1P3M - chains E and F of the 10 polymer chains in the assembly; structure by X-ray diffraction, 2.90 A resolution.

[Chain E]
Protein: Histone H3
Source organism: Xenopus laevis
UniProtKB: Q7ZT64 (Q7ZT64_9ZZZZ); residues 601-735 here correspond to UniProt positions 2-136 (UniProt number = residue number - 599)
Sequence (135 residues; row label = number of the first residue in the row):
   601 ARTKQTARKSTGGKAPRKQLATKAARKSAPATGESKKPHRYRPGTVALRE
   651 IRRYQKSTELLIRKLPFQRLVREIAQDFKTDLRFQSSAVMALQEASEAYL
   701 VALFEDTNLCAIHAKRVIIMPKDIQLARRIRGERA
Not modelled in the structure: 601-636
Sequence notes: conflict E634 (Gly35 in Q7ZT64), S635 (Val36 in Q7ZT64), A702 (Gly103 in Q7ZT64), I718 (Thr119 in Q7ZT64)

[Chain F]
Protein: Histone H4
Source organism: Xenopus laevis
UniProtKB: P62799 (H4_XENLA); residues 201-302 here correspond to UniProt positions 1-102 (UniProt number = residue number - 200)
Sequence (102 residues; each row starts with the number of its first residue):
   201 SGRGKGGKGLGKGGAKRHRKVLRDNIQGITKPAIRRLARRGGVKRISGLI
   251 YEETRGVLKVFLENVIRDAVTYTEHAKRKTVTAMDVVYALKRQGRTLYGF
   301 GG
Not modelled in the structure: 201-220

[Interface between chain E and chain F]
Contacting residue pairs (100):
  A647(E) - R239(F)
  A647(E) - K244(F)
  E650(E) - R239(F)  salt bridge
  I651(E) - R239(F)
  I651(E) - G242(F)
  I651(E) - V243(F)
  Y654(E) - R236(F)
  Y654(E) - R239(F)
  Y654(E) - R240(F)  hydrogen bond (backbone-side chain)
  Q655(E) - R240(F)
  Q655(E) - G242(F)
  S657(E) - R240(F)  hydrogen bond
  T658(E) - R240(F)
  E659(E) - R240(F)  salt bridge
  L661(E) - A233(F)
  L661(E) - R236(F)  hydrogen bond (backbone-side chain)
  L661(E) - R240(F)
  I662(E) - I229(F)  hydrophobic
  I662(E) - L237(F)  hydrophobic
  P666(E) - G228(F)
  F667(E) - L262(F)  hydrophobic
  R669(E) - N225(F)
  L670(E) - N225(F)
  L670(E) - I226(F)  hydrophobic
  L670(E) - L262(F)  hydrophobic
  V671(E) - I266(F)
  R672(E) - L222(F)
  E673(E) - L222(F)
  E673(E) - R223(F)
  E673(E) - D224(F)
  E673(E) - N225(F)  hydrogen bond
  I674(E) - L262(F)  hydrophobic
  A675(E) - I266(F)  hydrophobic
  Q676(E) - L222(F)
  F678(E) - E263(F)
  F678(E) - R267(F)
  K679(E) - E274(F)
  L682(E) - V270(F)  hydrophobic
  L682(E) - K279(F)
  R683(E) - K279(F)  hydrogen bond (backbone-backbone)
  R683(E) - T280(F)
  R683(E) - V281(F)  hydrogen bond (backbone-backbone)
  F684(E) - V281(F)  hydrophobic
  Q685(E) - T280(F)
  Q685(E) - V281(F)  hydrogen bond (backbone-backbone)
  Q685(E) - T282(F)
  Q685(E) - A283(F)  hydrogen bond (side chain-backbone)
  S687(E) - A283(F)
  S687(E) - F300(F)
  A688(E) - V281(F)
  A688(E) - T282(F)
  A688(E) - A283(F)
  M690(E) - F300(F)  hydrophobic
  A691(E) - V286(F)  hydrophobic
  A691(E) - L297(F)
  A691(E) - F300(F)
  L692(E) - V265(F)  hydrophobic
  L692(E) - V286(F)  hydrophobic
  E694(E) - F300(F)
  A695(E) - F261(F)
  A695(E) - L290(F)  hydrophobic
  S696(E) - F261(F)
  S696(E) - L262(F)
  E697(E) - L237(F)
  A698(E) - R295(F)
  Y699(E) - V257(F)
  Y699(E) - F261(F)  hydrophobic
  Y699(E) - R295(F)
  L700(E) - L237(F)  hydrophobic
  V701(E) - L237(F)  hydrophobic
  V701(E) - R240(F)
  V701(E) - G241(F)
  L703(E) - V257(F)  hydrophobic
  F704(E) - I234(F)  hydrophobic
  F704(E) - A238(F)  hydrophobic
  F704(E) - V243(F)
  F704(E) - I250(F)  hydrophobic
  F704(E) - T254(F)
  E705(E) - G241(F)
  N708(E) - G242(F)  hydrogen bond (side chain-backbone)
  N708(E) - V243(F)
  V717(E) - R245(F)
  I718(E) - R245(F)
  I718(E) - I246(F)
  I718(E) - S247(F)
  I719(E) - V243(F)  hydrophobic
  I719(E) - R245(F)  hydrogen bond (backbone-backbone)
  I719(E) - S247(F)  hydrogen bond (backbone-backbone)
  I719(E) - I250(F)
  M720(E) - S247(F)
  M720(E) - I250(F)
  P721(E) - L249(F)  hydrophobic
  P721(E) - I250(F)
  P721(E) - E253(F)
  I724(E) - I250(F)  hydrophobic
  I724(E) - T254(F)
  Q725(E) - E253(F)  hydrogen bond
  R728(E) - V257(F)
  R734(E) - E253(F)  salt bridge
  R734(E) - V257(F)
Also at the interface, not in a pair above, chain E (55 interface residues in all): G644, L648, D681
Also at the interface, not in a pair above, chain F (46 interface residues in all): L258, K259

[In short]
55 residues of chain E and 46 residues of chain F are in contact, with 12 hydrogen bonds and 3 salt bridges.
Polar pairs include E650(E)-R239(F), E659(E)-R240(F) and R734(E)-E253(F).
Chain E is Histone H3 and chain F is Histone H4, both from Xenopus laevis; the structure, Crystallographic
Studies of Nucleosome Core Particles containing Histone 'Sin' Mutants, was determined by X-ray diffraction
(same publication as 1P34, 1P3A, 1P3B, 1P3F, 1P3G, 1P3I and 4 further entries).
